PDB entry 5G0I | X-ray diffraction, 1.99 A resolution | chain A

== Chain A ==
Name: HDAC6
Source organism: Danio rerio
Notes: fragment: catalytic domain 1 and 2
Reference sequence: F8W4B7 (F8W4B7_DANRE); numbering as in UniProt (aligned over 25-831)
Chain sequence (809 residues; numbered 23 to 831; the number before each row is that of its first residue):
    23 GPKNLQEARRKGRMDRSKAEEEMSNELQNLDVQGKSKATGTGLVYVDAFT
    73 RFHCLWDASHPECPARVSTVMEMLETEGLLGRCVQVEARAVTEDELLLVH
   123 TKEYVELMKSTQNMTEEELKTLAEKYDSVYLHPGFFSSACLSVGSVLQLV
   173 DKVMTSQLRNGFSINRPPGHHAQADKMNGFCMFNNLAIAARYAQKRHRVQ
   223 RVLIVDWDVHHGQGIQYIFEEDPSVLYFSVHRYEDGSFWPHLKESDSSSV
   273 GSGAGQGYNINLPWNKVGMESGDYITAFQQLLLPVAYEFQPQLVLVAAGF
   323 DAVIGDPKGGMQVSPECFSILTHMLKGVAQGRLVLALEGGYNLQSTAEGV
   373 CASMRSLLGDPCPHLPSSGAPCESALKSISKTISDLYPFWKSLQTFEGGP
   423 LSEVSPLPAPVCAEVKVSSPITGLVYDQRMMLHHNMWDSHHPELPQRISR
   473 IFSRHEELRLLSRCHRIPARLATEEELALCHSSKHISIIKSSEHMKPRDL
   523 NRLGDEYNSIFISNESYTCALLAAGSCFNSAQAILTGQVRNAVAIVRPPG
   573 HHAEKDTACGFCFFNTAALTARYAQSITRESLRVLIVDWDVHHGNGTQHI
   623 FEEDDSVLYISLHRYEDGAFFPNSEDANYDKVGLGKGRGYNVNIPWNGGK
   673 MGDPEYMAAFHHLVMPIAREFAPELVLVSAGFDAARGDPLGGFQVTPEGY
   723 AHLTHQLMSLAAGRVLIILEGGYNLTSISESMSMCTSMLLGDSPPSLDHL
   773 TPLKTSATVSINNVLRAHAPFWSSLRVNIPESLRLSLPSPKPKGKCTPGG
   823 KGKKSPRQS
Not modelled in the structure: 23-57, 420-441, 802-831
Sequence notes: expression tag (23-24)
Metal / ion sites: K+ site 1: D228, D230, H232, S251, V252; Zn2+ site 1: D230, H232, D323 (together with nexturastat a); K+ site 2: F241, D244, V247, Y280; K+ site 3: D610, D612, H614, S633, L634; Zn2+ site 2: D612, H614, D705 (together with nexturastat a); K+ site 4: F623, D626, V629, Y662
Ligand contacts:
  - nexturastat a (N4R), molecule 1: D79, H82, P83, S150, P190, H192, H193, G201, F202, D230, H232, W261, D323, K330, G361, Y363
  - nexturastat a (N4R), molecule 2: H463, P464, S531, P571, H573, H574, G582, F583, C584, H614, F643, D705, L712, G743, Y745

== In short ==
Chain A binds nexturastat a. The K+ site 1 is built by D228, D230, H232, S251 and V252. D230, H232 and D323
coordinate Zn2+ site 1.
Chain A is HDAC6 (Danio rerio); the structure, Crystal structure of Danio rerio HDAC6 CD1 and CD2 (linker
cleaved) in complex with Nexturastat A, was determined by X-ray diffraction, deposited together with 5G0F,
5G0G, 5G0H and 5G0J.
